7ZN5 - chains B and D of the 4 polymer chains in the assembly; structure by electron microscopy, 3.70 A resolution.

== Chain B ==
Molecule: PLP-dependent aminotransferase family protein
Source organism: Alkalihalobacillus clausii
UniProtKB: A0A268NVG2 (A0A268NVG2_ALKCL); residues 1-464 here = UniProt positions 1-464
Sequence (478 residues; row label = number of the first residue in the row):
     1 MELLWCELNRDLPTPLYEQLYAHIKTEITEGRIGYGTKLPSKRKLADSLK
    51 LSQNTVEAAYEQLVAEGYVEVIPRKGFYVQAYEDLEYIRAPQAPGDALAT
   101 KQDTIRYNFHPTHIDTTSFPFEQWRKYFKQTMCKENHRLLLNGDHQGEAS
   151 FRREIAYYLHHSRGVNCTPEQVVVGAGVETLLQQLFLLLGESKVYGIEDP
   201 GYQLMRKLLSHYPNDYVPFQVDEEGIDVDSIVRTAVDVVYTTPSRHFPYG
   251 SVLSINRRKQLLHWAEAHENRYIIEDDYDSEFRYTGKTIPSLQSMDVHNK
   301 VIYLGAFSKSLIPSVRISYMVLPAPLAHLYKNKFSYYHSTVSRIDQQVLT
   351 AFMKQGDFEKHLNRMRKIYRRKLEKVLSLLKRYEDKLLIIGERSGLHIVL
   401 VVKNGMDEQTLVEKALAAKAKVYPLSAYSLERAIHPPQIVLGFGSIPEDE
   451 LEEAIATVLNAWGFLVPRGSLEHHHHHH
Unresolved in the structure: 1-9, 84-103, 465-478
Construct notes: conflict Gln92 (Lys in A0A268NVG2), Glu191 (Ala in A0A268NVG2), Ser192 (Asn in A0A268NVG2), Leu388 (Ser in A0A268NVG2); expression tag (465-478)
Modified positions: Lys309 ((2S)-2-amino-6-[[3-hydroxy-2-methyl-5-(phosphonooxymethyl)pyridin-4-yl]methylideneamino]hexanoic acid; LLP)
What the authors report for this chain:
  - binding site for the 48-nt DNA strand: Pro15, Leu16, Tyr17, Ser41, Lys42, Arg43, Lys44, Ser52, Gln53, Thr55, Glu57, Arg74, Lys75, Phe77, Lys126, Lys129, Lys360, Arg364, Lys367, Arg370
  - mutagenesis - K126Q/K129Q, K360Q/R364Q, R370Q/R371Q: decreased binding to the 48-nt DNA strand
  - mutagenesis - K126Q/K129Q: abolished binding to bent fragment

== Chain D ==
Molecule: 48-nt DNA strand
Sequence (48 nucleotides; row label = number of the first residue in the row):
     1 AACTGACCACATTGTAAGTGTCAGTTTTTAAGAAAATGATGAGGTCAG
Unresolved in the structure: 1

== How chain B and chain D interact ==
Pairs across the interface (15; chain B residue first):
  Arg10(B) - DA39(D)  phosphate contact
  Arg10(B) - DT40(D)  salt bridge to the phosphate
  Pro15(B) - DG38(D)  phosphate contact
  Pro15(B) - DA39(D)  phosphate contact
  Leu16(B) - DA39(D)  phosphate contact
  Ser52(B) - DT40(D)  hydrogen bond to the phosphate
  Gln53(B) - DG43(D)  base contact
  Asn54(B) - DA39(D)  base contact
  Asn54(B) - DT40(D)  base contact
  Thr55(B) - DA39(D)  phosphate contact
  Arg74(B) - DT45(D)  base contact
  Arg74(B) - DC46(D)  hydrogen bond to the sugar
  Arg74(B) - DA47(D)  sugar contact
  Lys360(B) - DA16(D)  phosphate contact
  Arg364(B) - DA17(D)  salt bridge to the phosphate
Also at the interface, not in a pair above, chain B (14 interface residues in all): Tyr17, Arg43, Asn363, Lys367
Also at the interface, not in a pair above, chain D (11 interface residues in all): DG41, DG44

== Overview ==
Chain B and chain D form an interface of 14 and 11 residues respectively, with 2 hydrogen bonds and 2 salt
bridges. Polar pairs include Arg74(B)-DC46(D), Ser52(B)-DT40(D) and Arg10(B)-DT40(D). The paper reports a
binding site for the 48-nt DNA strand at Pro15(B), Leu16(B) and Tyr17(B) among others; K126Q/K129Q,
K360Q/R364Q and R370Q/R371Q of chain B reduce binding to the 48-nt DNA strand.
Chain B is PLP-dependent aminotransferase family protein (Alkalihalobacillus clausii) and chain D is a 48-nt
DNA strand; the structure, Cryo-EM structure of holo-PdxR from Bacillus clausii bound to its target DNA in the
closed conformation ..., was determined by electron microscopy together with 7ZLA, 7ZPA, 7ZTH and 7PQ9 from
the same study.
